Entry 9HBV (electron microscopy, 3.38 A resolution); this record covers chains D and O of the 5 polymer chains in the assembly.

# Chain D
Protein: Tilapia Lake Virus nucleoprotein (segment 4)
From: Tilapia lake virus
UniProtKB: A0A1Y9SHW7 (A0A1Y9SHW7_9VIRU); residue numbers follow UniProt; this construct covers 1-354
Sequence (354 residues; each row starts with the number of its first residue):
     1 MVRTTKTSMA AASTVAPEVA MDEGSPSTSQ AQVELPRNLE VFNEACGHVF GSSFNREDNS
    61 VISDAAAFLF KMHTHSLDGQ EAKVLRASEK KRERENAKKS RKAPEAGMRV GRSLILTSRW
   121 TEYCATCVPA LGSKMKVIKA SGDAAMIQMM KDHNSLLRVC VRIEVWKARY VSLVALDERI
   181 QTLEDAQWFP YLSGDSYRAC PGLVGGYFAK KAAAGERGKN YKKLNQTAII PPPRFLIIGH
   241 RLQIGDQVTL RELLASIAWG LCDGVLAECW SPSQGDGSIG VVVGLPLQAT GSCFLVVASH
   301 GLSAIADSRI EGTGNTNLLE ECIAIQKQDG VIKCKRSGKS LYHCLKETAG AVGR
Not modelled in the structure: 1-33, 351-354

# Chain O
Molecule: 40-mer vRNA loop
Sequence (10 nucleotides; each row starts with the number of its first residue):
     3 XXXXXXXXXX
Modified positions: P5P (purine riboside-5'-monophosphate) at position 3, P5P (purine riboside-5'-monophosphate) at position 4, P5P (purine riboside-5'-monophosphate) at position 5, P5P (purine riboside-5'-monophosphate) at position 6, P5P (purine riboside-5'-monophosphate) at position 7, Y5P (1-(5-O-phosphono-beta-D-ribofuranosyl)-1,4-dihydropyrimidine) at position 8, Y5P (1-(5-O-phosphono-beta-D-ribofuranosyl)-1,4-dihydropyrimidine) at position 9, P5P (purine riboside-5'-monophosphate) at position 10, P5P (purine riboside-5'-monophosphate) at position 11, Y5P (1-(5-O-phosphono-beta-D-ribofuranosyl)-1,4-dihydropyrimidine) at position 12

# How chain D and chain O interact
Residue-residue contacts (26; chain D residue first):
  Lys-83(D) with Y5P_9(O), phosphate contact; P5P_10(O), phosphate contact
  Leu-85(D) with Y5P_9(O), sugar contact
  Ser-88(D) with Y5P_12(O), hydrogen bond to the phosphate
  Lys-91(D) with P5P_10(O), salt bridge to the phosphate; P5P_11(O), salt bridge to the phosphate; Y5P_12(O), salt bridge to the phosphate
  Leu-131(D) with Y5P_9(O), sugar contact
  Gly-132(D) with Y5P_9(O), hydrogen bond to the phosphate
  Ser-133(D) with Y5P_9(O), phosphate contact
  Lys-134(D) with Y5P_8(O), salt bridge to the phosphate
  Met-135(D) with P5P_6(O), phosphate contact; Y5P_8(O), base contact
  Lys-136(D) with P5P_6(O), salt bridge to the phosphate; P5P_7(O), phosphate contact
  Lys-139(D) with P5P_5(O), hydrogen bond to the phosphate; P5P_6(O), salt bridge to the phosphate
  Met-150(D) with Y5P_8(O), base contact
  Lys-151(D) with P5P_5(O), salt bridge to the phosphate
  Asn-154(D) with Y5P_8(O), base contact
  Arg-198(D) with P5P_7(O), hydrogen bond to the sugar; P5P_10(O), base contact
  Tyr-207(D) with P5P_11(O), base contact
  Phe-208(D) with P5P_10(O), base contact; P5P_11(O), base contact
  Asn-220(D) with P5P_6(O), base contact
Also at the interface, not in a pair above, chain D (21 interface residues in all): Val-84, Arg-86, His-153

# In short
21 residues of chain D face 8 of chain O across their interface; the contacts include 4 hydrogen bonds and 7
salt bridges. Among the polar pairs are Arg-198(D)/P5P_7(O), Ser-88(D)/Y5P_12(O) and Gly-132(D)/Y5P_9(O).
Here chain D is Tilapia Lake Virus nucleoprotein (segment 4) (Tilapia lake virus) and chain O is a 40-mer vRNA
loop. Entry 9HBV (TiLV-NP tetramer (pseudo-C4) (local refinement around 2 TiLV-NPs)) was determined by
electron microscopy, deposited together with 9HBR, 9HBS, 9HBT, 9HBU, 9HBW, 9HBX, 9HBY and 9HBZ.
